PDB entry 9ITX | electron microscopy, 4.10 A resolution (low resolution: residue-level contacts below are approximate; hydrogen-bond / salt-bridge calls are withheld) | chains Z and Y of the 16 polymer chains in the assembly

Chain Z:
Molecule: ATP synthase subunit a
Source organism: Chloroflexus aurantiacus J-10-fl
UniProt: A9WGT0 (A9WGT0_CHLAA); numbering as in UniProt (aligned over 1-312)
Amino-acid sequence (312 residues; row label = number of the first residue in the row):
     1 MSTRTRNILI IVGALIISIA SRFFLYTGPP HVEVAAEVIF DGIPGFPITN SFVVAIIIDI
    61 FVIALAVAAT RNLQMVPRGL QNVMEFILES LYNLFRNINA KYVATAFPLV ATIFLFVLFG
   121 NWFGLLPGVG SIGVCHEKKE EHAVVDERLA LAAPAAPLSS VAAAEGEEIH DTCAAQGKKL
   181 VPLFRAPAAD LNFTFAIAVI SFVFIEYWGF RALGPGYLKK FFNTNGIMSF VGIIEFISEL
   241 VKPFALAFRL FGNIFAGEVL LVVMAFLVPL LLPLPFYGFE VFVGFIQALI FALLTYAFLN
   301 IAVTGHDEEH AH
Unresolved in the structure: 1-11, 135-168, 305-312

Chain Y:
Molecule: ATP synthase subunit b
Source organism: Chloroflexus aurantiacus J-10-fl
UniProt: A9WGS8 (ATPF_CHLAA); residues 1-164 here = UniProt positions 1-164
Amino-acid sequence (164 residues; numbered 1 to 164; the number before each row is that of its first residue):
     1 MEALGINPTL FIAQLINFLL LIFILRALLY RPVMNLLNER TRRIEESVRD AEKVREQLAN
    61 ARRDYEAEIA RARQEAAKIV AQAQERAKQQ EAEIIAQARR EAERLKEEAR AQAEQERIRM
   121 LSEAKSQIAD LVTLTASRVL GAELQARGHD ALIAESLAAL DRRN
Unresolved in the structure: 1-6, 57-164

How chain Z and chain Y interact:
Pairs across the interface (15):
  Pro-30(Z) / Asn-7(Y)
  Asn-82(Z) / Leu-37(Y)
  Pro-127(Z) / Gln-14(Y)
  Pro-127(Z) / Leu-15(Y)
  Pro-127(Z) / Phe-18(Y)
  Ser-131(Z) / Asn-7(Y)
  Ser-131(Z) / Leu-10(Y)
  Ser-131(Z) / Phe-11(Y)
  Asp-171(Z) / Asn-7(Y)
  Thr-172(Z) / Asn-7(Y)
  Pro-269(Z) / Ala-13(Y)
  Leu-274(Z) / Asn-17(Y)
  Leu-274(Z) / Leu-20(Y)
  Leu-274(Z) / Leu-21(Y)
  Tyr-277(Z) / Asn-17(Y)
Also at the interface, not in a pair above, chain Z (14 interface residues in all): Gly-28, Pro-29, Pro-77, Gly-128, Leu-270
Also at the interface, not in a pair above, chain Y (15 interface residues in all): Thr-9, Arg-40, Thr-41, Ile-44

Overview:
The interface between chain Z and chain Y involves 14 residues on one side and 15 on the other.
Here chain Z is ATP synthase subunit a and chain Y is ATP synthase subunit b, both from Chloroflexus
aurantiacus J-10-fl. Entry 9ITX (Chloroflexus aurantiacus ADP-bound ATP synthase, state 2, focused refinement
of FO) was determined by electron microscopy together with 9ITJ, 9ITK, 9ITL, 9ITM, 9ITN, 9ITO and 11 further
entries from the same study.
